PDB entry 4H6Z | X-ray diffraction, 2.70 A resolution | chain A

Chain A:
Protein: Alpha-tubulin N-acetyltransferase
Source organism: Danio rerio
Notes: EC 2.3.1.108
Reference sequence: Q6PH17 (ATAT_DANRE); residues 1-186 here = UniProt positions 1-186
Chain sequence (190 residues; numbered -4 to 186; 1 number in that range is skipped by the numbering (no residue carries it; nothing is unmodelled there); the number before each row is that of its first residue; numbers below 1 keep their minus sign (Gly-4 is residue -4)):
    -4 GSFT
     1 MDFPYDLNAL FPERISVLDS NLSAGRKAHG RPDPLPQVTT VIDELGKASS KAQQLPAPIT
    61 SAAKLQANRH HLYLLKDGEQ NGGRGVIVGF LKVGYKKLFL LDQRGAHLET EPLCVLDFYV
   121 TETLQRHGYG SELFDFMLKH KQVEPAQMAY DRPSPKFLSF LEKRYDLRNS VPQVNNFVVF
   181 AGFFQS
Not modelled in the structure: -4, 21-38, 49-68, 80-82, 186
Construct notes: expression tag (-4 to -1)
Modified residues: Mse1 (selenomethionine; parent Met); Mse137 (selenomethionine; parent Met); Mse148 (selenomethionine; parent Met)
Covalent attachments: covalent link Thr-1-Mse1
Ligand contacts: acetyl coenzyme A (ACO): Val115, Leu116, Asp117, Phe118, Tyr119, Val120, Gln125, Arg126, His127, Gly128, Tyr129, Gly130, Ser131, Asp151, Arg152, Pro153, Ser154, Lys156, Phe157, Ser159, Phe160, Lys163
UniProt features mapped onto this chain:
  - binding site (acetyl-CoA): Ser154 to Lys163
  - site: Gln53 (Crucial for catalytic activity)
  - mutagenesis: Leu45 (L45A: Reduces activity to 30%), Gln53 (Q53A: Reduces activity to 1.5%), Asp117 (D117A: Reduces activity to 3%. Causes the formation of a constitutive dimer in solution), Arg126 (R126E: Reduces activity to 19%), Ser131 (S131L: No effect), Asp151 (D151A: Reduces activity to 1%), Ser154 (S154A: Reduces activity to 8%)
From the paper describing this entry:
  - contacts within the chain: Phe3-Phe11 (hydrophobic contact), Phe11-Leu45 (hydrophobic contact), Pro12-Asp117 (hydrophobic contact), Phe11-Phe90 (hydrophobic contact), Leu7-Phe90 (hydrophobic contact), Pro12-Phe90 (hydrophobic contact), Asp151-Arg152 (salt bridge), Phe183-Phe184 (pi stacking)
  - mutagenesis - L45A, F90A, K92E, D117A, D151A: decreased catalytic activity
  - binding site for acetyl coenzyme A: Phe118, Arg126, Ser131, Ser154, Lys156, Phe157, Phe160, Lys163
  - catalytic residues: Asp117, Asp151 (proposed by the authors, not directly observed)

Summary:
Chain A binds acetyl coenzyme A. UniProt lists 10 acetyl-CoA-binding residues and 7 mutagenesis sites. The
paper reports catalytic residues Asp117 and Asp151; L45A, F90A and K92E, among others, reduce catalytic
activity; 5 substitutions were tested in all.
Chain A is Alpha-tubulin N-acetyltransferase (Danio rerio); the structure, Tubulin acetyltransferase, was
determined by X-ray diffraction, deposited together with 4H6U.
